8UQX - chains A and B; structure by X-ray diffraction, 1.52 A resolution.

== Chain A (and B) ==
Protein: Phosphotriesterase variant PTE-R18
Source organism: Brevundimonas diminuta
Notes: chain B of this document is another copy of the same molecule, construct and numbering; everything in this record applies to it too
Reference sequence: A0A060GYS7 (A0A060GYS7_BREDI); residues 33-365 here correspond to UniProt positions 1-333 (UniProt number = residue number - 32)
Sequence (333 residues; row label = number of the first residue in the row):
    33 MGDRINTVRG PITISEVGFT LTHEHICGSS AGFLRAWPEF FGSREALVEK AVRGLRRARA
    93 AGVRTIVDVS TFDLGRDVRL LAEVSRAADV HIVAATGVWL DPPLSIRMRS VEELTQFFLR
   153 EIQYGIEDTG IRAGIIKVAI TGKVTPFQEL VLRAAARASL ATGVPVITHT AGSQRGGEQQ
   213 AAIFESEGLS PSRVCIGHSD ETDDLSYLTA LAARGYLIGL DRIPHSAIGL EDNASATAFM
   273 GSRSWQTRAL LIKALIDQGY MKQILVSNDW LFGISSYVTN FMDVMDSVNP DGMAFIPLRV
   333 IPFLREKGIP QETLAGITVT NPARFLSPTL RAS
Disordered / not traced: 33-35, 260-275, 363-365 (chain B: 33-35, 362-365)
What the authors report for this chain:
  - binding site for chloride ion: Lys169
  - conformationally variable residues (order/disorder transition, side-chain flip): Lys169, Ile260 to Arg275

== How chain A and chain B interact ==
Contacting residue pairs - 67 pairs, chain A then chain B:
  Ser61(A) with Ser137(B)
  Ser62(A) with Pro135(B); Leu136(B); Ser137(B), hydrogen bond
  Ala63(A) with Ala63(B); Phe104(B)
  Gly64(A) with Phe104(B)
  Phe65(A) with Phe104(B); Ser137(B)
  Arg67(A) with Glu159(B), salt bridge
  Ala68(A) with Phe104(B), hydrophobic; Phe149(B); Arg152(B)
  Trp69(A) with Arg141(B); Glu145(B); Phe149(B), hydrophobic
  Pro70(A) with Arg152(B)
  Glu71(A) with Arg152(B), salt bridge
  Phe72(A) with Arg141(B)
  Phe104(A) with Ala63(B); Gly64(B); Phe65(B); Ala68(B), hydrophobic
  Trp131(A) with Leu136(B), hydrophobic
  Asp133(A) with Pro135(B); Leu136(B), hydrogen bond (side chain-backbone); Arg139(B), salt bridge
  Pro135(A) with Ser62(B); Asp133(B)
  Leu136(A) with Ser62(B); Trp131(B), hydrophobic; Asp133(B), hydrogen bond (backbone-side chain); Ser308(B)
  Ser137(A) with Ser61(B); Ser62(B), hydrogen bond; Phe65(B); Ser307(B), hydrogen bond; Ser308(B)
  Ile138(A) with Phe65(B), hydrophobic
  Arg139(A) with Asp133(B), salt bridge
  Met140(A) with Ser308(B); Tyr309(B); Val310(B), hydrophobic
  Arg141(A) with Phe72(B); Ser307(B), hydrogen bond (side chain-backbone); Tyr309(B), hydrogen bond (side chain-backbone); Val310(B); Thr311(B), hydrogen bond
  Glu145(A) with Trp69(B); Thr311(B), hydrogen bond
  Phe149(A) with Ala68(B); Trp69(B), hydrophobic
  Arg152(A) with Ala68(B); Pro70(B); Glu71(B), salt bridge
  Glu159(A) with Arg67(B)
  Ser307(A) with Ser137(B), hydrogen bond; Arg141(B), hydrogen bond (backbone-side chain)
  Ser308(A) with Leu136(B); Ser137(B); Met140(B)
  Tyr309(A) with Met140(B); Arg141(B), hydrogen bond (backbone-side chain)
  Val310(A) with Met140(B); Arg141(B)
  Thr311(A) with Arg141(B), hydrogen bond; Glu145(B), hydrogen bond
Also at the interface, not in a pair above, chain A (32 interface residues in all): Gln148, Glu153
Also at the interface, not in a pair above, chain B (32 interface residues in all): Ile138, Gln148, Glu153

== In short ==
The chain A/chain B interface involves 32 residues from each chain, with 14 hydrogen bonds and 5 salt bridges.
Polar pairs include Arg67(A)-Glu159(B), Glu71(A)-Arg152(B) and Asp133(A)-Arg139(B). From the paper: a binding
site for chloride ion at Lys169(A); conformational variability at Lys169(A) and Ile260(A).
Both chains are Phosphotriesterase variant PTE-R18 (Brevundimonas diminuta). Entry 8UQX (Round 18 Arylesterase
Variant of Apo-Phosphotriesterase Measured at 9.5 keV) was determined by X-ray diffraction, deposited together
with 8UQW, 8UQY and 8UQZ.
